Entry 4KTM (X-ray diffraction, 2.36 A resolution); this record covers chains A and B.

Chain A (and B):
Name: 3-oxoacyl-[ACP] synthase III
Source organism: Xanthomonas campestris pv. campestris
Notes: chain B of this document is another copy of the same molecule, construct and numbering; everything in this record applies to it too
Reference sequence: Q8PDX2 (Q8PDX2_XANCP); residues 21-358 here correspond to UniProt positions 1-338 (UniProt number = residue number - 20)
Amino-acid sequence (340 residues; numbered 19 to 358; the number before each row is that of its first residue):
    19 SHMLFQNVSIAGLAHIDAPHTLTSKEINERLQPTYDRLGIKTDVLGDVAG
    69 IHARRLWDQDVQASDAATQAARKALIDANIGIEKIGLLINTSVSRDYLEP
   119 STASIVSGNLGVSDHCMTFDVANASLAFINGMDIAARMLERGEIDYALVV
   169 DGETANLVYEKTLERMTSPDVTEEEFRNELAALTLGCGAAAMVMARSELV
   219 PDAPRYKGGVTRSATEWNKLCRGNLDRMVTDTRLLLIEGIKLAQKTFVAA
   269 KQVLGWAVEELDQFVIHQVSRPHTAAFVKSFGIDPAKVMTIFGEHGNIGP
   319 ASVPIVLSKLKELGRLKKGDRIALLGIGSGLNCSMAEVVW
Construct notes: expression tag (19-20); engineered mutation S143 (Cys123 in Q8PDX2)
UniProt features mapped onto this chain:
  - active site: E117 (Proton acceptor)
  - binding site (Mn(2+)): H38, D76
  - site: H285 (Important for activity)

Chain A / chain B interface:
Residue-residue contacts (95):
  M21(A) - R159(B)  hydrogen bond (backbone-side chain)
  M21(A) - G160(B)
  M21(A) - E161(B)
  L22(A) - R159(B)  hydrogen bond (backbone-side chain)
  F23(A) - R159(B)
  V111(A) - L116(B)
  V111(A) - E117(B)
  R113(A) - L116(B)
  R113(A) - A140(B)
  Y115(A) - R240(B)
  Y115(A) - G241(B)
  Y115(A) - N242(B)
  L116(A) - V111(B)
  L116(A) - R113(B)
  L116(A) - G241(B)  hydrogen bond (backbone-backbone)
  L116(A) - N242(B)
  L116(A) - L243(B)
  E117(A) - A142(B)
  E117(A) - C239(B)
  E117(A) - R240(B)
  E117(A) - G241(B)  hydrogen bond (backbone-backbone)
  E117(A) - S347(B)
  P118(A) - N236(B)
  P118(A) - C239(B)
  P118(A) - S347(B)
  S119(A) - A140(B)
  S119(A) - N141(B)
  S122(A) - T233(B)
  S122(A) - N236(B)
  I123(A) - N236(B)
  S125(A) - T233(B)
  G126(A) - T233(B)
  G126(A) - N236(B)
  V130(A) - T233(B)
  S131(A) - S231(B)  hydrogen bond (backbone-side chain)
  D132(A) - R230(B)
  D132(A) - S231(B)  hydrogen bond (backbone-backbone)
  D132(A) - K263(B)  salt bridge
  H133(A) - R230(B)  hydrogen bond
  C134(A) - S231(B)  hydrogen bond (backbone-side chain)
  T136(A) - N141(B)  hydrogen bond (backbone-side chain)
  T136(A) - N350(B)
  F137(A) - A140(B)
  F137(A) - N141(B)
  F137(A) - I152(B)  hydrophobic
  D138(A) - V139(B)
  D138(A) - A140(B)  hydrogen bond (backbone-backbone)
  V139(A) - F137(B)  hydrophobic
  V139(A) - D138(B)
  A140(A) - R113(B)
  A140(A) - S119(B)
  A140(A) - F137(B)
  A140(A) - D138(B)  hydrogen bond (backbone-backbone)
  N141(A) - S119(B)
  N141(A) - T136(B)  hydrogen bond (side chain-backbone)
  N141(A) - F137(B)
  A142(A) - E117(B)
  I152(A) - I152(B)  hydrophobic
  R155(A) - M156(B)
  R155(A) - R159(B)
  R155(A) - E161(B)  salt bridge
  M156(A) - R155(B)
  E158(A) - R159(B)  salt bridge
  R159(A) - M21(B)  hydrogen bond (side chain-backbone)
  R159(A) - E158(B)  salt bridge
  E161(A) - M21(B)
  E161(A) - R155(B)  salt bridge
  T229(A) - M135(B)
  R230(A) - D132(B)
  R230(A) - H133(B)  hydrogen bond
  S231(A) - S131(B)  hydrogen bond (side chain-backbone)
  S231(A) - D132(B)  hydrogen bond (backbone-backbone)
  S231(A) - C134(B)  hydrogen bond (side chain-backbone)
  T233(A) - S122(B)
  T233(A) - S125(B)
  T233(A) - G126(B)
  T233(A) - V130(B)
  N236(A) - P118(B)
  N236(A) - S122(B)
  N236(A) - I123(B)
  N236(A) - G126(B)
  C239(A) - E117(B)
  C239(A) - P118(B)
  R240(A) - Y115(B)  hydrogen bond
  R240(A) - E117(B)
  G241(A) - Y115(B)
  G241(A) - L116(B)  hydrogen bond (backbone-backbone)
  G241(A) - E117(B)  hydrogen bond (backbone-backbone)
  N242(A) - Y115(B)
  N242(A) - L116(B)
  L243(A) - L116(B)
  K263(A) - D132(B)  salt bridge
  S347(A) - E117(B)  hydrogen bond
  S347(A) - P118(B)
  G348(A) - S122(B)
Also at the interface, not in a pair above, chain A (50 interface residues in all): D114, M135, N148, G160, N350
Also at the interface, not in a pair above, chain B (52 interface residues in all): L22, F23, D114, S143, N148, T229, K237, G348

Overview:
The interface between chain A and chain B involves 50 residues on one side and 52 on the other, with 21
hydrogen bonds and 6 salt bridges. Polar pairs include D132(A)-K263(B), R155(A)-E161(B) and E158(A)-R159(B).
Chain A and chain B are both 3-oxoacyl-[ACP] synthase III (Xanthomonas campestris pv. campestris); the
structure, Crystal Structure of C143S Xanthomonas campestris OleA, was determined by X-ray diffraction
together with 4KTI, 4KU2, 4KU3 and 4KU5 from the same study.
